4NWW - chains A and B of the 3 polymer chains in the assembly; structure by X-ray diffraction, 3.75 A resolution.

[Chain A (and B)]
Name: Capsid protein
Organism: Orsay nodavirus
Notes: chain B of this document is another copy of the same molecule, construct and numbering; everything in this record applies to it too
UniProt: E9KNV5 (E9KNV5_9VIRU); residues 138-391 here correspond to UniProt positions 1-254 (UniProt number = residue number - 137)
Chain sequence (358 residues; each row starts with the number of its first residue):
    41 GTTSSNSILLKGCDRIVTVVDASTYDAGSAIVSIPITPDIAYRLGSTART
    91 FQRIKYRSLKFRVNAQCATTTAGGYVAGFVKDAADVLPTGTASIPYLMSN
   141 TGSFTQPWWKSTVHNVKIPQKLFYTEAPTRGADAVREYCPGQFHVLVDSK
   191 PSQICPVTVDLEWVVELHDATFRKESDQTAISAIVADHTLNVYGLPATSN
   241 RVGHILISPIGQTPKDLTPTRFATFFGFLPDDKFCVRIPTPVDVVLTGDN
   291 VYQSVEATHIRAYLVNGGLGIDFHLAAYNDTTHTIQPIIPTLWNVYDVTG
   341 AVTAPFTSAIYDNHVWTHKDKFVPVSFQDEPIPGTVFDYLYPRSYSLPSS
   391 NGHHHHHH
Unresolved in the structure: 41-43, 385-398 (chain B: 41-44, 390-398)
Construct notes: expression tag (41-137, 392-398)
Cystine bridges: Cys107-Cys195
Metal / ion sites: Ca2+ site 1: Gln92 (shared with 2 residues of chain C); Ca2+ site 2: Asp122, Asp125 (shared with Gln92(B) of chain B)

[Interface between chain A and chain B]
Contacting residue pairs (62):
  Pro75(A) with Arg170(B)
  Val120(A) with Gln92(B)
  Lys121(A) with Gln92(B); Asp209(B), salt bridge
  Asp122(A) with Gln92(B); Tyr164(B)
  Ala123(A) with Arg170(B), hydrogen bond (backbone-side chain)
  Ala124(A) with Pro168(B), hydrophobic; Thr169(B); Arg170(B), hydrogen bond (backbone-backbone)
  Asp125(A) with Gln92(B), hydrogen bond; Glu166(B); Thr169(B); Thr211(B); Arg213(B), salt bridge
  Val126(A) with Thr169(B); Arg213(B), hydrogen bond (backbone-side chain)
  Leu127(A) with Arg213(B)
  Pro128(A) with Arg213(B)
  Tyr136(A) with Phe212(B); Arg213(B); Lys214(B)
  Ser139(A) with Ala210(B); Phe212(B)
  Asn140(A) with Ala210(B); Thr211(B), hydrogen bond
  Thr141(A) with Asn46(B); Ala210(B)
  Ala172(A) with Ala172(B), hydrophobic
  Asp173(A) with Gly171(B); Ala172(B), hydrogen bond (backbone-backbone)
  Ala174(A) with Ala174(B), hydrophobic; Glu177(B)
  Val175(A) with Arg170(B)
  Arg176(A) with Tyr164(B); Glu166(B), hydrogen bond (side chain-backbone); Ala167(B); Pro168(B); Glu177(B), salt bridge; Tyr178(B)
  Gln182(A) with Arg170(B)
  Tyr233(A) with Tyr336(B), hydrophobic; Asp337(B); Val338(B)
  Leu235(A) with Val335(B), hydrophobic; Tyr336(B)
  Pro236(A) with Asp337(B); Val338(B)
  Ser239(A) with Val338(B)
  Arg241(A) with Val338(B)
  Thr253(A) with Thr339(B)
  Pro254(A) with Val338(B); Gly340(B)
  Asp283(A) with Ser294(B)
  Val285(A) with Tyr292(B)
  Ile350(A) with Tyr292(B), hydrophobic
  Tyr351(A) with Gln293(B), hydrogen bond (backbone-side chain)
  Asp352(A) with Gln293(B); Ser294(B), hydrogen bond
  Asn353(A) with Gln293(B), hydrogen bond (backbone-side chain); Tyr336(B), hydrogen bond (side chain-backbone)
  Val355(A) with Asp320(B)
Also at the interface, not in a pair above, chain A (38 interface residues in all): Lys161, Glu177, Val242, Tyr292
Also at the interface, not in a pair above, chain B (35 interface residues in all): Arg93, Val291, Glu296, Thr343, Pro345, Phe346

[Summary]
38 residues of chain A face 35 of chain B across their interface, with 11 hydrogen bonds and 3 salt bridges.
Polar contacts include Lys121(A)-Asp209(B), Asp125(A)-Arg213(B) and Arg176(A)-Glu177(B). The Ca2+ site 2 is
built by Asp122(A) and Asp125(A).
Chain A and chain B are both Capsid protein (Orsay nodavirus); the structure, Crystal structure of an
N-terminally truncated capsid protein mutant of Orsay virus, was determined by X-ray diffraction (same
publication as 4NWV).
